Entry 1ZLD (X-ray diffraction, 1.65 A resolution); this record covers chain A.

[Chain A]
Molecule: Ptr necrosis toxin
From: Pyrenophora tritici-repentis
Notes: fragment: C-terminal domain
UniProtKB: P78737 (P78737_9PLEO); numbering as in UniProt (aligned over 61-178)
Sequence (118 residues; each row starts with the number of its first residue):
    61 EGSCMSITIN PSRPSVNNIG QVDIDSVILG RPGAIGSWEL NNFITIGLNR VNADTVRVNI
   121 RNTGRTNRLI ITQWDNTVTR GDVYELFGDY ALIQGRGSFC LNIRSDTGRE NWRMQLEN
Unresolved in the structure: 63-77
Modified / non-standard residues: E61 (pyroglutamic acid; PCA)
What the authors report for this chain:
  - binding site for sulfate ion: R140

[Summary]
The paper reports a binding site for sulfate ion at R140.
Chain A is Ptr necrosis toxin (Pyrenophora tritici-repentis); the structure, Crystal structure of a
RGD-containing host-selective toxin: Pyrenophora tritici-repentis Ptr ToxA, was determined by X-ray
diffraction, deposited together with 1ZLE.
